Entry 2OTL (X-ray diffraction, 2.70 A resolution); this record covers chains 0 and B of the 31 polymer chains in the assembly.

[Chain 0]
Molecule: 23S ribosomal RNA
Source organism: Haloarcula marismortui
Sequence (2922 nucleotides; each row starts with the number of its first residue):
     2 UUGGCUACUA UGCCAGCUGG UGGAUUGCUC GGCUCAGGCG CUGAUGAAGG ACGUGCCAAG
    62 CUGCGAUAAG CCAUGGGGAG CCGCACGGAG GCGAAGAACC AUGGAUUUCC GAAUGAGAAU
   122 CUCUCUAACA AUUGCUUCGC GCAAUGAGGA ACCCCGAGAA CUGAAACAUC UCAGUAUCGG
   182 GAGGAACAGA AAACGCAAUG UGAUGUCGUU AGUAACCGCG AGUGAACGCG AUACAGCCCA
   242 AACCGAAGCC CUCACGGGCA AUGUGGUGUC AGGGCUACCU CUCAUCAGCC GACCGUCUCG
   302 ACGAAGUCUC UUGGAACAGA GCGUGAUACA GGGUGACAAC CCCGUACUCG AGACCAGUAC
   362 GACGUGCGGU AGUGCCAGAG UAGCGGGGGU UGGAUAUCCC UCGCGAAUAA CGCAGGCAUC
   422 GACUGCGAAG GCUAAACACA ACCUGAGACC GAUAGUGAAC AAGUAGUGUG AACGAACGCU
   482 GCAAAGUACC CUCAGAAGGG AGGCGAAAUA GAGCAUGAAA UCAGUUGGCG AUCGAGCGAC
   542 AGGGCAUACA AGGUCCCUCG ACGAAUGACC GACGCGCGAG CGUCCAGUAA GACUCACGGG
   602 AAGCCGAUGU UCUGUCGUAC GUUUUGAAAA ACGAGCCAGG GAGUGUGUCU GCAUGGCAAG
   662 UCUAACCGGA GUAUCCGGGG AGGCACAGGG AAACCGACAU GGCCGCAGGG CUUUGCCCGA
   722 GGGCCGCCGU CUUCAAGGGC GGGGAGCCAU GUGGACACGA CCCGAAUCCG GACGAUCUAC
   782 GCAUGGACAA GAUGAAGCGU GCCGAAAGGC ACGUGGAAGU CUGUUAGAGU UGGUGUCCUA
   842 CAAUACCCUC UCGUGAUCUA UGUGUAGGGG UGAAAGGCCC AUCGAGUCCG GCAACAGCUG
   902 GUUCCAAUCG AAACAUGUCG AAGCAUGACC UCCGCCGAGG UAGUCUGUGA GGUAGAGCGA
   962 CCGAUUGGUG UGUCCGCCUC CGAGAGGAGU CGGCACACCU GUCAAACUCC AAACUUACAG
  1022 ACGCCGUUUG ACGCGGGGAU UCCGGUGCGC GGGGUAAGCC UGUGUACCAG GAGGGGAACA
  1082 ACCCAGAGAU AGGUUAAGGU CCCCAAGUGU GGAUUAAGUG UAAUCCUCUG AAGGUGGUCU
  1142 CGAGCCCUAG ACAGCCGGGA GGUGAGCUUA GAAGCAGCUA CCCUCUAAGA AAAGCGUAAC
  1202 AGCUUACCGG CCGAGGUUUG AGGCGCCCAA AAUGAUCGGG ACUCAAAUCC ACCACCGAGA
  1262 CCUGUCCGUA CCACUCAUAC UGGUAAUCGA GUAGAUUGGC GCUCUAAUUG GAUGGAAGUA
  1322 GGGGUGAAAA CUCCUAUGGA CCGAUUAGUG ACGAAAAUCC UGGCCAUAGU AGCAGCGAUA
  1382 GUCGGGUGAG AACCCCGACG GCCUAAUGGA UAAGGGUUCC UCAGCACUGC UGAUCAGCUG
  1442 AGGGUUAGCC GGUCCUAAGU CAUACCGCAA CUCGACUAUG ACGAAAUGGG AAACGGGUUA
  1502 AUAUUCCCGU GCCACUAUGC AGUGAAAGUU GACGCCCUGG GGUCGAUCAC GCUGGGCAUU
  1562 CGCCCAGUCG AACCGUCCAA CUCCGUGGAA GCCGUAAUGG CAGGAAGCGG ACGAACGGCG
  1622 GCAUAGGGAA ACGUGAUUCA ACCUGGGGCC CAUGAAAAGA CGAGCAUAGU GUCCGUACCG
  1682 AGAACCGACA CAGGUGUCCA UGGCGGCGAA AGCCAAGGCC UGUCGGGAGC AACCAACGUU
  1742 AGGGAAUUCG GCAAGUUAGU CCCGUACCUU CGGAAGAAGG GAUGCCUGCU CCGGAACGGA
  1802 GCAGGUCGCA GUGACUCGGA AGCUCGGACU GUCUAGUAAC AACAUAGGUG ACCGCAAAUC
  1862 CGCAAGGACU CGUACGGUCA CUGAAUCCUG CCCAGUGCAG GUAUCUGAAC ACCUCGUACA
  1922 AGAGGACGAA GGACCUGUCA ACGGCGGGGG UAACUAUGAC CCUCUUAAGG UAGCGUAGUA
  1982 CCUUGCCGCA UCAGUAGCGG CUUGCAUGAA UGGAUUAACC AGAGCUUCAC UGUCCCAACG
  2042 UUGGGCCCGG UGAACUGUAC AUUCCAGUGC GGAGUCUGGA GACACCCAGG GGGAAGCGAA
  2102 GACCCUAUGG AGCUUUACUG CAGGCUGUCG CUGAGACGUG GUCGCCGAUG UGCAGCAUAG
  2162 GUAGGAGACA CUACACAGGU ACCCGCGCUA GCGGGCCACC GAGUCAACAG UGAAAUACUA
  2222 CCCGUCGGUG ACUGCGACUC UCACUCCGGG AGGAGGACAC CGAUAGCCGG GCAGUUUGAC
  2282 UGGGGCGGUA CGCGCUCGAA AAGAUAUCGA GCGCGCCCUA UGGCUAUCUC AGCCGGGACA
  2342 GAGACCCGGC GAAGAGUGCA AGAGCAAAAG AUAGCUUGAC AGUGUUCUUC CCAACGAGGA
  2402 ACGCUGACGC GAAAGCGUGG UCUAGCGAAC CAAUUAGCCU GCUUGAUGCG GGCAAUUGAU
  2462 GACAGAAAAG CUACCCUAGG GAUAACAGAG UCGUCACUCG CAAGAGCACA UAUCGACCGA
  2522 GUGGCUUGCU ACCUCGAUGU CGGUUCCCUC CAUCCUGCCC GUGCAGAAGC GGGCAAGGGU
  2582 GAGGUUGUUC GCCUAUUAAA GGAGGUCGUG AGCUGGGUUU AGACCGUCGU GAGACAGGUC
  2642 GGCUGCUAUC UACUGGGUGU GUAAUGGUGU CUGACAAGAA CGACCGUAUA GUACGAGAGG
  2702 AACUACGGUU GGUGGCCACU GGUGUACCGG UUGUUCGAGA GAGCACGUGC CGGGUAGCCA
  2762 CGCCACACGG GGUAAGAGCU GAACGCAUCU AAGCUCGAAA CCCACUUGGA AAAGAGACAC
  2822 CGCCGAGGUC CCGCGUACAA GACGCGGUCG AUAGACUCGG GGUGUGCGCG UCGAGGUAAC
  2882 GAGACGUUAA GCCCACGAGC ACUAACAGAC CAAAGCCAUC AU
Not modelled in the structure: 2-9, 126-127, 715, 971-998, 1560, 1952-1963, 2137-2236, 2339-2343, 2665-2666, 2915-2923
Modified / non-standard residues: 1MA (6-hydro-1-methyladenosine-5'-monophosphate) at position 628, OMU (o2'-methyluridine 5'-monophosphate) at position 2587, OMG (o2'-methylguanosine-5'-monophosphate) at position 2588, UR3 (3-methyluridine-5'-monophoshate) at position 2619, PSU (pseudouridine-5'-monophosphate) at position 2621
Construct notes: conflict C560 (U3155 in 3377779); modified residue (628, 2587-2588, 2619, 2621)
Ion coordination: Mg2+ site 1 near G28 (its only coordinating residue here); Na+ site 1: C40, G41; Na+ site 2: G56, A59, G61; Na+ site 3: G66, U107; Mg2+ site 2 near U115 (its only coordinating residue here); Na+ site 4: C141, G142; Na+ site 5 near U146 (its only coordinating residue here); Mg2+ site 3: C162, U2276; K+ site 1: U163, U172; Mg2+ site 4: A165, A167, C168; Na+ site 6: A165, A166, A167; Mg2+ site 5 near A166 (its only coordinating residue here); 63 more Na+ sites not listed; 79 more Mg2+ sites not listed; 1 more K+ sites not listed
Small-molecule neighbours: girodazole (GIR): G2397, A2465, G2466
From the paper describing this entry:
  - binding site for girodazole: A2465, G2466

[Chain B]
Protein: 50S ribosomal protein L3P
Source organism: Haloarcula marismortui
UniProt: P20279 (RL3_HALMA); residues 1-337 here correspond to UniProt positions 2-338 (UniProt number = residue number + 1)
Sequence (337 residues; numbered 1 to 337; the number before each row is that of its first residue):
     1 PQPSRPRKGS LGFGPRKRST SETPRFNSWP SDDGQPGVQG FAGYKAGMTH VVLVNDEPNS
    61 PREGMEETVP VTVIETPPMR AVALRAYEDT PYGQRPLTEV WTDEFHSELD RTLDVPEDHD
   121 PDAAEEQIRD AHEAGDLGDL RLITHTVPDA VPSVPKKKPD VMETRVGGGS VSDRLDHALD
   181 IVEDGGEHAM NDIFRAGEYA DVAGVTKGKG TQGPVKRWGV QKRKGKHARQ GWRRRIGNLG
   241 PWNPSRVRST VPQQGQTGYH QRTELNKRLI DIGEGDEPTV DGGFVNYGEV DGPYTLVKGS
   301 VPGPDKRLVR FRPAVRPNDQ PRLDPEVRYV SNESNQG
Ion coordination: Na+ site 1: Arg-229 (shared with G836(0) of chain 0); Mg2+ site 1: Gln-230 (shared with G836(0), U2615(0) of chain 0); Na+ site 2: Gln-230 (shared with U837(0) of chain 0); Mg2+ site 2: Asn-335 (shared with A2757(0) of chain 0)

[Interface between chain 0 and chain B]
Contacting residue pairs (337; chain 0 residue first):
  U835(0) / Lys-226(B)  phosphate contact
  U835(0) / Arg-229(B)  salt bridge to the phosphate
  U835(0) / Gln-230(B)  hydrogen bond to the phosphate
  G836(0) / Arg-229(B)  phosphate contact
  G836(0) / Gln-230(B)  phosphate contact
  U837(0) / Gln-230(B)  phosphate contact
  U837(0) / Gly-231(B)  phosphate contact
  U1234(0) / Pro-244(B)  base contact
  U1234(0) / Arg-246(B)  hydrogen bond to the base
  U1234(0) / Arg-248(B)  sugar contact
  A1732(0) / Thr-211(B)  hydrogen bond to the sugar
  A1732(0) / Gln-212(B)  sugar contact
  A1733(0) / Thr-211(B)  sugar contact
  A1733(0) / Gln-212(B)  sugar contact
  A1733(0) / Gly-213(B)  hydrogen bond to the phosphate
  A1733(0) / Gln-254(B)  sugar contact
  C1734(0) / Gly-213(B)  phosphate contact
  C1734(0) / Arg-234(B)  salt bridge to the phosphate
  C1734(0) / Arg-235(B)  hydrogen bond to the sugar
  C1735(0) / Gly-231(B)  sugar contact
  C1735(0) / Trp-232(B)  phosphate contact
  C1735(0) / Arg-233(B)  hydrogen bond to the phosphate
  C1735(0) / Arg-234(B)  hydrogen bond to the phosphate
  C1735(0) / Arg-235(B)  salt bridge to the phosphate
  A1736(0) / Gly-231(B)  phosphate contact
  A1736(0) / Arg-233(B)  salt bridge to the phosphate
  G1751(0) / Lys-226(B)  hydrogen bond to the base
  C1753(0) / Lys-226(B)  sugar contact
  C1753(0) / Arg-229(B)  hydrogen bond to the base
  A1754(0) / Arg-229(B)  hydrogen bond to the sugar
  U2034(0) / Gly-225(B)  hydrogen bond to the phosphate
  C2035(0) / Lys-224(B)  phosphate contact
  C2035(0) / Gly-225(B)  hydrogen bond to the phosphate
  C2036(0) / Lys-224(B)  salt bridge to the phosphate
  C2037(0) / Lys-224(B)  hydrogen bond to the phosphate
  A2038(0) / Gln-221(B)  phosphate contact
  A2038(0) / Lys-222(B)  hydrogen bond to the phosphate
  A2038(0) / Lys-224(B)  salt bridge to the phosphate
  A2039(0) / Val-215(B)  phosphate contact
  A2039(0) / Lys-222(B)  phosphate contact
  A2039(0) / Arg-234(B)  salt bridge to the phosphate
  C2065(0) / Arg-246(B)  hydrogen bond to the phosphate
  C2066(0) / Pro-244(B)  phosphate contact
  C2066(0) / Arg-246(B)  salt bridge to the phosphate
  A2089(0) / Gln-254(B)  base contact
  G2090(0) / Gln-253(B)  hydrogen bond to the base
  G2090(0) / Gln-254(B)  hydrogen bond to the sugar
  G2091(0) / Arg-235(B)  salt bridge to the phosphate
  G2091(0) / Leu-239(B)  base contact
  G2091(0) / Gln-253(B)  hydrogen bond to the base
  G2092(0) / Trp-232(B)  hydrogen bond to the phosphate
  G2092(0) / Arg-235(B)  salt bridge to the phosphate
  G2092(0) / Leu-239(B)  sugar contact
  G2093(0) / Asn-238(B)  phosphate contact
  G2093(0) / Leu-239(B)  hydrogen bond to the phosphate
  G2093(0) / Gly-240(B)  sugar contact
  G2093(0) / Pro-241(B)  hydrogen bond to the sugar
  G2093(0) / Trp-242(B)  sugar contact
  G2093(0) / Pro-244(B)  hydrogen bond to the sugar
  G2093(0) / Ser-245(B)  hydrogen bond to the base
  G2093(0) / Arg-246(B)  base contact
  G2093(0) / Val-247(B)  base contact
  G2094(0) / Trp-242(B)  sugar contact
  G2094(0) / Ser-245(B)  sugar contact
  A2096(0) / Trp-242(B)  sugar contact
  G2544(0) / His-227(B)  base contact
  U2545(0) / Gln-2(B)  hydrogen bond to the phosphate
  U2546(0) / Gln-2(B)  hydrogen bond to the base
  U2546(0) / Gln-221(B)  sugar contact
  U2546(0) / Ile-236(B)  sugar contact
  U2546(0) / Gly-237(B)  hydrogen bond to the sugar
  U2546(0) / Asn-238(B)  base contact
  C2547(0) / Gln-2(B)  hydrogen bond to the base
  C2547(0) / Arg-5(B)  salt bridge to the phosphate
  C2547(0) / Lys-8(B)  phosphate contact
  C2547(0) / Val-220(B)  phosphate contact
  C2547(0) / Gln-221(B)  hydrogen bond to the phosphate
  C2547(0) / Asn-238(B)  hydrogen bond to the base
  C2547(0) / Pro-252(B)  phosphate contact
  C2548(0) / Arg-5(B)  salt bridge to the phosphate
  C2548(0) / Arg-7(B)  salt bridge to the phosphate
  C2548(0) / Lys-8(B)  hydrogen bond to the phosphate
  C2548(0) / Pro-241(B)  base contact
  C2548(0) / Arg-248(B)  sugar contact
  C2548(0) / Thr-250(B)  hydrogen bond to the phosphate
  C2548(0) / Val-251(B)  sugar contact
  C2548(0) / Pro-252(B)  sugar contact
  C2549(0) / Arg-7(B)  salt bridge to the phosphate
  C2549(0) / Arg-248(B)  hydrogen bond to the sugar
  C2549(0) / Thr-250(B)  sugar contact
  G2580(0) / Pro-6(B)  phosphate contact
  U2581(0) / Ser-4(B)  base contact
  U2581(0) / Arg-5(B)  hydrogen bond to the phosphate
  U2581(0) / Pro-6(B)  phosphate contact
  G2582(0) / Pro-3(B)  phosphate contact
  G2582(0) / Ser-4(B)  hydrogen bond to the phosphate
  A2583(0) / Pro-3(B)  phosphate contact
  C2591(0) / Pro-1(B)  phosphate contact
  G2606(0) / Pro-241(B)  base contact
  G2606(0) / Asn-243(B)  hydrogen bond to the sugar
  U2607(0) / Trp-242(B)  stacking on the base
  U2607(0) / Asn-243(B)  hydrogen bond to the phosphate
  G2609(0) / Asn-238(B)  base contact
  G2609(0) / Gly-240(B)  base contact
  G2609(0) / Pro-241(B)  sugar contact
  G2609(0) / Trp-242(B)  hydrogen bond to the sugar
  U2610(0) / Asn-238(B)  base contact
  U2610(0) / Trp-242(B)  phosphate contact
  G2613(0) / Arg-223(B)  hydrogen bond to the sugar
  G2613(0) / Trp-232(B)  sugar contact
  G2613(0) / Gly-237(B)  base contact
  C2614(0) / Arg-223(B)  hydrogen bond to the sugar
  C2614(0) / His-227(B)  hydrogen bond to the sugar
  C2614(0) / Gln-230(B)  phosphate contact
  C2614(0) / Trp-232(B)  sugar contact
  U2615(0) / Lys-226(B)  phosphate contact
  U2615(0) / His-227(B)  hydrogen bond to the sugar
  U2615(0) / Gln-230(B)  phosphate contact
  G2616(0) / Lys-226(B)  salt bridge to the phosphate
  A2653(0) / Arg-246(B)  sugar contact
  A2653(0) / Val-247(B)  hydrogen bond to the sugar
  C2654(0) / Val-247(B)  sugar contact
  C2654(0) / Arg-248(B)  sugar contact
  C2654(0) / Ser-249(B)  phosphate contact
  C2654(0) / Gln-253(B)  hydrogen bond to the base
  U2655(0) / Arg-217(B)  hydrogen bond to the sugar
  U2655(0) / Ser-249(B)  phosphate contact
  U2655(0) / Gln-253(B)  hydrogen bond to the sugar
  U2655(0) / Gln-254(B)  hydrogen bond to the sugar
  G2656(0) / Pro-15(B)  phosphate contact
  G2656(0) / Arg-16(B)  hydrogen bond to the phosphate
  G2656(0) / Lys-17(B)  phosphate contact
  G2656(0) / Arg-217(B)  salt bridge to the phosphate
  G2656(0) / Gly-255(B)  sugar contact
  G2656(0) / Gln-256(B)  hydrogen bond to the sugar
  G2657(0) / Lys-17(B)  phosphate contact
  G2657(0) / Arg-18(B)  hydrogen bond to the phosphate
  G2657(0) / Gln-256(B)  sugar contact
  G2658(0) / Arg-18(B)  salt bridge to the phosphate
  G2668(0) / Asp-114(B)  hydrogen bond to the base
  U2669(0) / Thr-112(B)  hydrogen bond to the sugar
  U2669(0) / Asp-114(B)  sugar contact
  G2670(0) / Arg-85(B)  base contact
  G2670(0) / Glu-99(B)  base contact
  G2670(0) / Thr-112(B)  sugar contact
  G2670(0) / Leu-113(B)  sugar contact
  G2670(0) / Val-161(B)  sugar contact
  U2671(0) / Arg-25(B)  salt bridge to the phosphate
  U2671(0) / Arg-85(B)  hydrogen bond to the base
  U2671(0) / Ile-143(B)  sugar contact
  U2671(0) / Val-161(B)  phosphate contact
  U2671(0) / Met-162(B)  phosphate contact
  U2671(0) / Glu-163(B)  hydrogen bond to the sugar
  C2672(0) / Arg-25(B)  salt bridge to the phosphate
  C2672(0) / Arg-85(B)  hydrogen bond to the sugar
  C2672(0) / Tyr-87(B)  hydrogen bond to the sugar
  C2672(0) / Pro-96(B)  sugar contact
  C2672(0) / Arg-141(B)  hydrogen bond to the phosphate
  C2672(0) / Met-162(B)  phosphate contact
  C2672(0) / Glu-163(B)  hydrogen bond to the phosphate
  U2673(0) / Tyr-87(B)  sugar contact
  U2673(0) / Gln-94(B)  hydrogen bond to the sugar
  U2673(0) / Arg-141(B)  salt bridge to the phosphate
  G2674(0) / Tyr-92(B)  sugar contact
  G2674(0) / Gly-93(B)  phosphate contact
  G2674(0) / Gln-94(B)  hydrogen bond to the phosphate
  A2678(0) / Leu-11(B)  hydrogen bond to the sugar
  A2678(0) / Gly-12(B)  base contact
  G2679(0) / Leu-11(B)  sugar contact
  G2679(0) / Gly-12(B)  sugar contact
  A2680(0) / Pro-6(B)  base contact
  A2681(0) / Ser-10(B)  hydrogen bond to the base
  C2682(0) / Arg-316(B)  salt bridge to the phosphate
  C2707(0) / Asn-59(B)  phosphate contact
  G2708(0) / Glu-57(B)  phosphate contact
  G2708(0) / Asn-59(B)  sugar contact
  G2713(0) / Pro-6(B)  sugar contact
  U2714(0) / Arg-7(B)  phosphate contact
  U2714(0) / Lys-8(B)  phosphate contact
  U2714(0) / Gly-9(B)  hydrogen bond to the phosphate
  U2714(0) / Ser-10(B)  hydrogen bond to the phosphate
  U2714(0) / Phe-13(B)  sugar contact
  G2715(0) / Gly-9(B)  phosphate contact
  G2715(0) / Ser-10(B)  hydrogen bond to the phosphate
  G2715(0) / Phe-13(B)  sugar contact
  G2715(0) / Arg-16(B)  salt bridge to the phosphate
  G2715(0) / Arg-262(B)  hydrogen bond to the phosphate
  G2715(0) / Glu-264(B)  hydrogen bond to the base
  G2716(0) / Thr-206(B)  sugar contact
  G2716(0) / Arg-262(B)  salt bridge to the phosphate
  G2716(0) / Glu-264(B)  hydrogen bond to the sugar
  G2716(0) / Ser-300(B)  hydrogen bond to the base
  G2716(0) / Pro-302(B)  sugar contact
  C2717(0) / Lys-45(B)  hydrogen bond to the phosphate
  C2717(0) / Met-48(B)  sugar contact
  C2717(0) / Thr-206(B)  phosphate contact
  C2717(0) / Lys-207(B)  hydrogen bond to the phosphate
  C2717(0) / Ser-300(B)  sugar contact
  C2717(0) / Val-301(B)  sugar contact
  C2717(0) / Pro-302(B)  sugar contact
  C2717(0) / Gly-303(B)  hydrogen bond to the phosphate
  C2718(0) / Lys-45(B)  salt bridge to the phosphate
  C2718(0) / Met-48(B)  sugar contact
  C2718(0) / Lys-207(B)  salt bridge to the phosphate
  C2718(0) / Gly-303(B)  phosphate contact
  A2719(0) / Met-48(B)  sugar contact
  A2719(0) / Thr-49(B)  hydrogen bond to the sugar
  A2719(0) / His-50(B)  hydrogen bond to the sugar
  A2719(0) / Pro-70(B)  base contact
  A2719(0) / Asn-335(B)  sugar contact
  U2756(0) / Gly-337(B)  hydrogen bond to the phosphate
  A2757(0) / Val-285(B)  phosphate contact
  A2757(0) / Asn-335(B)  phosphate contact
  A2757(0) / Gln-336(B)  phosphate contact
  A2757(0) / Gly-337(B)  hydrogen bond to the phosphate
  G2758(0) / Val-285(B)  phosphate contact
  C2759(0) / Lys-207(B)  salt bridge to the phosphate
  C2759(0) / Lys-209(B)  phosphate contact
  C2760(0) / Lys-209(B)  salt bridge to the phosphate
  C2760(0) / Lys-216(B)  salt bridge to the phosphate
  C2764(0) / Pro-70(B)  sugar contact
  C2765(0) / Glu-264(B)  base contact
  C2765(0) / Lys-267(B)  hydrogen bond to the sugar
  C2765(0) / Gly-299(B)  sugar contact
  C2765(0) / Ser-300(B)  hydrogen bond to the base
  A2766(0) / Glu-264(B)  sugar contact
  A2766(0) / Leu-265(B)  hydrogen bond to the sugar
  A2766(0) / Asn-266(B)  sugar contact
  A2766(0) / Lys-267(B)  hydrogen bond to the sugar
  A2766(0) / Lys-298(B)  salt bridge to the phosphate
  C2767(0) / Asn-266(B)  hydrogen bond to the phosphate
  C2767(0) / Arg-316(B)  hydrogen bond to the phosphate
  C2767(0) / Asn-318(B)  hydrogen bond to the phosphate
  A2768(0) / Arg-316(B)  hydrogen bond to the phosphate
  A2768(0) / Asn-318(B)  hydrogen bond to the phosphate
  C2806(0) / Ser-28(B)  hydrogen bond to the phosphate
  C2806(0) / Leu-265(B)  sugar contact
  C2806(0) / Arg-316(B)  sugar contact
  U2807(0) / Gly-12(B)  base contact
  U2807(0) / Phe-13(B)  sugar contact
  U2807(0) / Asn-27(B)  hydrogen bond to the phosphate
  U2807(0) / Ser-28(B)  hydrogen bond to the phosphate
  U2807(0) / Thr-263(B)  phosphate contact
  U2807(0) / Arg-312(B)  salt bridge to the phosphate
  U2808(0) / Gly-12(B)  sugar contact
  U2808(0) / Phe-13(B)  sugar contact
  U2808(0) / Gly-14(B)  hydrogen bond to the sugar
  U2808(0) / Asn-27(B)  hydrogen bond to the phosphate
  U2808(0) / Gln-261(B)  hydrogen bond to the phosphate
  U2808(0) / Arg-262(B)  phosphate contact
  U2808(0) / Thr-263(B)  hydrogen bond to the phosphate
  G2809(0) / Gly-14(B)  sugar contact
  G2809(0) / Pro-15(B)  sugar contact
  G2809(0) / Lys-17(B)  phosphate contact
  G2809(0) / Gln-261(B)  phosphate contact
  G2810(0) / Lys-17(B)  salt bridge to the phosphate
  G2810(0) / Thr-20(B)  hydrogen bond to the phosphate
  G2815(0) / Tyr-92(B)  hydrogen bond to the base
  G2817(0) / Arg-95(B)  hydrogen bond to the sugar
  A2818(0) / Arg-95(B)  sugar contact
  A2818(0) / Pro-96(B)  hydrogen bond to the sugar
  C2819(0) / Arg-85(B)  hydrogen bond to the base
  C2819(0) / Pro-96(B)  sugar contact
  C2819(0) / Leu-97(B)  phosphate contact
  C2819(0) / Thr-98(B)  sugar contact
  C2819(0) / Glu-99(B)  hydrogen bond to the sugar
  A2820(0) / Thr-98(B)  phosphate contact
  A2820(0) / Glu-99(B)  sugar contact
  A2820(0) / Trp-101(B)  hydrogen bond to the sugar
  A2820(0) / His-119(B)  phosphate contact
  C2821(0) / Asp-114(B)  hydrogen bond to the sugar
  C2821(0) / Val-115(B)  sugar contact
  C2821(0) / Pro-116(B)  sugar contact
  C2821(0) / Glu-117(B)  phosphate contact
  C2821(0) / His-119(B)  salt bridge to the phosphate
  C2822(0) / Asp-114(B)  sugar contact
  C2822(0) / Val-115(B)  sugar contact
  C2822(0) / Glu-117(B)  hydrogen bond to the phosphate
  C2822(0) / Asp-118(B)  hydrogen bond to the phosphate
  G2823(0) / Glu-117(B)  phosphate contact
  A2827(0) / Asp-114(B)  sugar contact
  G2828(0) / Asp-114(B)  phosphate contact
  U2837(0) / Glu-22(B)  base contact
  U2837(0) / Pro-155(B)  base contact
  U2837(0) / Lys-156(B)  base contact
  U2837(0) / Pro-304(B)  sugar contact
  U2837(0) / Asp-305(B)  sugar contact
  U2837(0) / Lys-306(B)  salt bridge to the phosphate
  U2837(0) / Arg-307(B)  hydrogen bond to the base
  A2838(0) / Lys-207(B)  phosphate contact
  A2838(0) / Gly-208(B)  hydrogen bond to the phosphate
  A2838(0) / Tyr-259(B)  sugar contact
  A2838(0) / Arg-307(B)  salt bridge to the phosphate
  C2839(0) / Arg-18(B)  hydrogen bond to the phosphate
  C2839(0) / Gly-208(B)  phosphate contact
  C2839(0) / Lys-209(B)  hydrogen bond to the phosphate
  C2839(0) / Gly-210(B)  hydrogen bond to the phosphate
  C2839(0) / Gln-256(B)  hydrogen bond to the phosphate
  A2840(0) / Gly-210(B)  phosphate contact
  A2840(0) / Thr-211(B)  hydrogen bond to the phosphate
  G2842(0) / Arg-18(B)  hydrogen bond to the base
  A2843(0) / Arg-18(B)  hydrogen bond to the base
  C2844(0) / Tyr-259(B)  sugar contact
  C2846(0) / Pro-155(B)  sugar contact
  C2846(0) / Lys-156(B)  phosphate contact
  C2846(0) / Lys-158(B)  salt bridge to the phosphate
  G2847(0) / Arg-111(B)  salt bridge to the phosphate
  G2847(0) / Pro-155(B)  sugar contact
  G2847(0) / Lys-156(B)  phosphate contact
  G2847(0) / Lys-157(B)  hydrogen bond to the phosphate
  G2847(0) / Lys-158(B)  hydrogen bond to the phosphate
  G2848(0) / Arg-111(B)  salt bridge to the phosphate
  G2848(0) / Lys-157(B)  salt bridge to the phosphate
  G2851(0) / Lys-157(B)  hydrogen bond to the phosphate
  A2852(0) / Lys-157(B)  salt bridge to the phosphate
  U2853(0) / Pro-155(B)  phosphate contact
  G2860(0) / Gly-282(B)  hydrogen bond to the base
  G2861(0) / Asp-281(B)  hydrogen bond to the sugar
  G2861(0) / Gly-282(B)  sugar contact
  G2861(0) / Ser-334(B)  hydrogen bond to the sugar
  G2861(0) / Gln-336(B)  hydrogen bond to the base
  G2862(0) / Ser-334(B)  hydrogen bond to the phosphate
  G2862(0) / Gln-336(B)  sugar contact
  G2862(0) / Gly-337(B)  phosphate contact
  G2863(0) / Gly-337(B)  phosphate contact
  C2897(0) / Gly-282(B)  base contact
  C2897(0) / Phe-284(B)  sugar contact
  C2897(0) / Val-285(B)  sugar contact
  C2897(0) / Asn-286(B)  hydrogen bond to the sugar
  C2897(0) / Gln-336(B)  hydrogen bond to the base
  G2898(0) / Gly-282(B)  sugar contact
  G2898(0) / Phe-284(B)  sugar contact
  G2898(0) / Asn-286(B)  phosphate contact
  G2898(0) / Tyr-287(B)  sugar contact
  G2898(0) / Gly-288(B)  phosphate contact
  G2898(0) / Glu-289(B)  sugar contact
  A2899(0) / Glu-289(B)  sugar contact
Interface residues without a listed pair, chain 0 (125 interface residues in all): G834, C1750, A2095, U2539, G2712, C2720, G2845
Interface residues without a listed pair, chain B (146 interface residues in all): Ser-19, Val-154, His-260, Gly-283, Arg-310, Val-315, Glu-333

[In short]
The interface between chain 0 and chain B involves 125 residues on one side and 146 on the other; the contacts
include 120 hydrogen bonds, 39 salt bridges and 1 aromatic stacking contact. Polar contacts include
U1234(0)/Arg-246(B), G1751(0)/Lys-226(B) and C1753(0)/Arg-229(B). Chain 0 binds girodazole. From the paper: a
binding site for girodazole at A2465(0) and G2466(0).
Here chain 0 is 23S ribosomal RNA and chain B is 50S ribosomal protein L3P, both from Haloarcula marismortui.
Entry 2OTL (Girodazole bound to the large subunit of Haloarcula marismortui) was determined by X-ray
diffraction together with 2OTJ from the same study.
